5OBB - chains A and B of the 24 polymer chains in the assembly; structure by X-ray diffraction, 2.65 A resolution.

# Chain A (and B)
Protein: Ferritin heavy chain
Organism: Mus musculus
Notes: EC 1.16.3.1; chain B of this document is another copy of the same molecule, construct and numbering; everything in this record applies to it too
Reference sequence: P09528 (FRIH_MOUSE); residues 0-176 here correspond to UniProt positions 1-177 (UniProt number = residue number + 1)
Amino-acid sequence (197 residues; row label = number of the first residue in the row; numbering starts at 0):
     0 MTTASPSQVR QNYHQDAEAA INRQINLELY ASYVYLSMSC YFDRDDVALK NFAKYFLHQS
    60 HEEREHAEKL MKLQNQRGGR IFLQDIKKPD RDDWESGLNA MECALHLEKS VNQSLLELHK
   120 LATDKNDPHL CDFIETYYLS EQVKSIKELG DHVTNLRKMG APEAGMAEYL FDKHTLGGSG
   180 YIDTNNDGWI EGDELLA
Disordered / not traced: 0-3, 178-196
Construct notes: expression tag (177-196)
Ion coordination: terbium(III) ion site 1: E27, E62, H65, Q141; terbium(III) ion site 2: E134 (shared with E134(B) of chain B; 1 residue of chain C)
UniProt features mapped onto this chain:
  - binding site (Fe cation): E27, E62, H65, E107, Q141
  - modified residue: M0 (N-acetylmethionine), T1 (N-acetylthreonine)
Reported in the primary citation:
  - terbium(III) ion coordination: E27, E62, E134, Q141

# How chain A and chain B interact
Contacting residue pairs (28; chain A residue first):
  Q7(A) - L104(B)
  Q7(A) - K108(B)  hydrogen bond (backbone-side chain)
  Q7(A) - G149(B)  hydrogen bond (side chain-backbone)
  Q7(A) - V152(B)
  Q7(A) - T153(B)  hydrogen bond
  Q7(A) - R156(B)
  V8(A) - I145(B)
  V8(A) - G149(B)
  R9(A) - K108(B)
  Q10(A) - K108(B)  hydrogen bond (side chain-backbone)
  Q10(A) - N111(B)  hydrogen bond
  Q10(A) - Q112(B)
  Q10(A) - I145(B)
  N11(A) - L115(B)
  N74(A) - K146(B)
  Q75(A) - V142(B)
  Q75(A) - K146(B)
  R76(A) - V142(B)
  P127(A) - L115(B)  hydrophobic
  P127(A) - H118(B)
  P127(A) - E134(B)
  P127(A) - L138(B)  hydrophobic
  H128(A) - L138(B)
  H128(A) - S139(B)
  H128(A) - V142(B)
  D131(A) - E134(B)
  D131(A) - T135(B)
  E134(A) - E134(B)
Interface residues without a listed pair, chain B (18 interface residues in all): K143

# In short
Chain A and chain B form an interface of 12 and 18 residues respectively, with 5 hydrogen bonds. Among the
polar pairs are Q7(A)-K108(B), Q7(A)-G149(B) and Q7(A)-T153(B). UniProt lists 5 Fe cation-binding residues on
chain A. The paper reports terbium(III) ion coordination by E27(A), E62(A) and E134(A) among others.
Both chains are Ferritin heavy chain (Mus musculus). Entry 5OBB (Structure of a modified mouse H chain
ferritin with a lanthanide binding motif in complex with ...) was determined by X-ray diffraction together
with 5OBA from the same study.
